Entry 6Y4E (X-ray diffraction, 1.02 A resolution); this record covers chain A.

[Chain A]
Molecule: Fimbrial adhesin
Organism: Proteus mirabilis (strain HI4320)
UniProtKB: B4EUK6 (B4EUK6_PROMH); numbering as in UniProt (aligned over 25-153)
Chain sequence (136 residues; each row starts with the number of its first residue):
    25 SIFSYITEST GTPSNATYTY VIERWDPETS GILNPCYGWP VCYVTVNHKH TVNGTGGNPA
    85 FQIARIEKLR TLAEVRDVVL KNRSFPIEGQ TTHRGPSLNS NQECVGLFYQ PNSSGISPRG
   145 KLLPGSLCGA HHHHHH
Disordered / not traced: 158-160
Differences from the reference sequence: expression tag (154-160)
Cystine bridges: Cys60-Cys66, Cys128-Cys152
Metal / ion sites: Zn2+: His72, His74, His117 (together with l(+)-tartaric acid)
Reported in the primary citation:
  - Zn2+ coordination: His72, His74, His117
  - binding site for l(+)-tartaric acid: Asn82, Thr116, Arg118
  - mutagenesis - H72A, C128A: abolished binding to HA
  - mutagenesis - T116A: unchanged binding to HA
  - mutagenesis - K92A, R94A: decreased binding to HA

[Summary]
His72, His74 and His117 coordinate Zn2+. The paper reports a binding site for l(+)-tartaric acid at Asn82,
Thr116 and Arg118; H72A and C128A abolish binding to HA; 5 substitutions were tested in all.
Chain A is Fimbrial adhesin (Proteus mirabilis (strain HI4320)); the structure, X-ray structure of the
Zn-dependent receptor-binding domain of Proteus mirabilis MR/P fimbrial adhesin MrpH, was determined by X-ray
diffraction, deposited together with 6Y4F.
